6LER - chains G and I of the 10 polymer chains in the assembly; structure by X-ray diffraction, 3.00 A resolution.

Chain G:
Molecule: Histone H2A type 1-B/E
From: Homo sapiens
Reference sequence: P04908 (H2A1B_HUMAN); residues 0-129 here correspond to UniProt positions 1-130 (UniProt number = residue number + 1)
Amino-acid sequence (130 residues; numbered 0 to 129; the number before each row is that of its first residue; numbering starts at 0):
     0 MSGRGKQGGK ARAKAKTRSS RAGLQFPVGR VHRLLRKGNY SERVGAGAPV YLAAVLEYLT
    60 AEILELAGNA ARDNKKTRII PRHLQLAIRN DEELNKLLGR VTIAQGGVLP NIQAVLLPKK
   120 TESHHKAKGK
Not modelled in the structure: 0-13, 119-129
Curated features (UniProtKB/Swiss-Prot):
  - modified residue: Ser1 (N-acetylserine), Arg3 (Citrulline), Lys5 (N6-(2-hydroxyisobutyryl)lysine), Lys9 (N6-(2-hydroxyisobutyryl)lysine), Lys13 (N6-(beta-hydroxybutyryl)lysine), Lys36 (N6-(2-hydroxyisobutyryl)lysine), Lys74 (N6-(2-hydroxyisobutyryl)lysine), Lys75 (N6-(2-hydroxyisobutyryl)lysine), Lys95 (N6-(2-hydroxyisobutyryl)lysine), Gln104 (N5-methylglutamine), Lys118 (N6-(2-hydroxyisobutyryl)lysine), Lys119 (N6-crotonyllysine), Thr120 (Phosphothreonine), Lys125 (N6-crotonyllysine)
  - cross-link (Glycyl lysine isopeptide (Lys-Gly)): Lys13 (interchain with G-Cter in ubiquitin), Lys15 (interchain with G-Cter in ubiquitin), Lys119 (interchain with G-Cter in ubiquitin)

Chain I:
Molecule: 169-nt DNA strand
From: other sequences
Sequence (169 nucleotides; each row starts with the number of its first residue; numbers below 1 keep their minus sign (DC-82 is residue -82)):
   -82 CCAAAAAAAA AACAGCATCC CGGTGCCGAG GCCGCTCAAT TGGTCGTAGA CAGCTCTAGC
   -22 ACCGCTTAAA CGCACGTACG CGCTGTCTAC CGCGTTTTAA CCGCCACTAG AAGCGCTTAC
    38 TAGTCTCCAG GCACGTGTGA GACCGGCACA TGCAAAAAAA AAACGAGCT
Bound ions: K+: DA28 (shared with 1 residue of chain J); Ca2+ near DG63 (its only coordinating residue here)

How chain G and chain I interact:
Contacting residue pairs (15; chain G residue first):
  Arg29(G) with DG48(I), hydrogen bond to the phosphate; DC49(I), salt bridge to the phosphate
  Arg35(G) with DA39(I), salt bridge to the phosphate
  Arg42(G) with DT38(I), hydrogen bond to the sugar; DA39(I), phosphate contact
  Val43(G) with DT38(I), phosphate contact; DA39(I), hydrogen bond to the phosphate
  Gly44(G) with DT38(I), phosphate contact
  Ala45(G) with DT38(I), hydrogen bond to the phosphate
  Lys75(G) with DG58(I), phosphate contact; DA59(I), phosphate contact
  Thr76(G) with DA57(I), hydrogen bond to the phosphate; DG58(I), hydrogen bond to the phosphate
  Arg77(G) with DA57(I), sugar contact; DG58(I), hydrogen bond to the phosphate
Interface residues without a listed pair, chain G (13 interface residues in all): Pro26, His31, Glu41, Lys74
Interface residues without a listed pair, chain I (8 interface residues in all): DC37

Summary:
The interface between chain G and chain I involves 13 residues on one side and 8 on the other; the contacts
include 7 hydrogen bonds and 2 salt bridges. Polar contacts include Arg42(G)-DT38(I), Arg29(G)-DG48(I) and
Val43(G)-DA39(I).
Here chain G is Histone H2A type 1-B/E (Homo sapiens) and chain I is a 169-nt DNA strand (other sequences).
Entry 6LER (169 bp nucleosome harboring non-identical cohesive DNA termini) was determined by X-ray
diffraction, deposited together with 7COW, 6L9Z, 6LA2 and 6LAB.
